PDB entry 7F20 | X-ray diffraction, 1.30 A resolution | chains A and B

# Chain A (and B)
Name: L-lactate oxidase
Source organism: Aerococcus viridans
Notes: chain B of this document is another copy of the same molecule, construct and numbering; everything in this record applies to it too
Amino-acid sequence (720 residues; row label = number of the first residue in the row; numbers below 1 keep their minus sign (Glu-345 is residue -345)):
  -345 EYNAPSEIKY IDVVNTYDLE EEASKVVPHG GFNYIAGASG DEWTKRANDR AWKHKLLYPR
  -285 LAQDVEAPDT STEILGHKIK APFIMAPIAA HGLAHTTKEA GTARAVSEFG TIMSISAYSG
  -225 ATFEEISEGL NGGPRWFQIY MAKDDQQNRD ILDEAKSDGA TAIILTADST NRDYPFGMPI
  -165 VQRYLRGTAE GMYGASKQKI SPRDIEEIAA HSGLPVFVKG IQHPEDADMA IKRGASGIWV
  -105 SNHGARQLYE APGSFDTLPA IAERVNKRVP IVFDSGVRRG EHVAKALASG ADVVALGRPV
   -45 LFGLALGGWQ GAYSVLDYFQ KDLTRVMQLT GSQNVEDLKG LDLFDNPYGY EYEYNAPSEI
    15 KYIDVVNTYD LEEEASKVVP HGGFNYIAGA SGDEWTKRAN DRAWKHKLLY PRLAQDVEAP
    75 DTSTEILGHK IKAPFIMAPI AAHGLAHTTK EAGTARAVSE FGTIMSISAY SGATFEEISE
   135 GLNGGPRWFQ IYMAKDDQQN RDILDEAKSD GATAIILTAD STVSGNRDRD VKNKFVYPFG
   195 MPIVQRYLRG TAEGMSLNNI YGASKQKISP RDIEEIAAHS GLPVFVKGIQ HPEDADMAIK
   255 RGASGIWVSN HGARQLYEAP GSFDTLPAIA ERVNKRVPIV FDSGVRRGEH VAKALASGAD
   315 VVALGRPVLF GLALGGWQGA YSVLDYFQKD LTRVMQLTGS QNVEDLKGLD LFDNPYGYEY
Unresolved in the structure: -345 to 6
Small-molecule neighbours:
  - (2S)-2-hydroxypropanoic acid (2OP): Tyr40, Ala95, Tyr124, Tyr146, Arg181, Tyr191, Leu211, Tyr215, His265, Arg268
  - FMN (flavin mononucleotide): Tyr40, Ile41, Ala92, Pro93, Ile94, Ala95, Ser122, Tyr124, Gln144, Tyr146, Thr172, Lys241, Ser263, His265, Gly266, Arg268, Asp296, Ser297, Gly298, Val299, Arg300, Gly319, Arg320, Pro321
From the paper describing this entry:
  - binding site for (2S)-2-hydroxypropanoic acid: Tyr40, Tyr146, Arg181, His265, Arg268
  - conformationally variable residues (loop rearrangement, side-chain flip): Thr172 to Lys188, Gln199 to Pro224, His265
  - contacts within the chain: Asp174-His265
  - catalytic residues: Tyr40, Tyr146, Arg268
  - catalytic residues: Asp174, Arg181, His265 (proposed by the authors, not directly observed)

# Chain A / chain B interface
Residue-residue contacts (23):
  Lys254(A) - Asp359(B)
  Arg286(A) - Gly362(B)  hydrogen bond (side chain-backbone)
  Arg286(A) - Asp364(B)  salt bridge
  Asn288(A) - Leu309(B)  hydrogen bond (side chain-backbone)
  Asn288(A) - Ala310(B)  hydrogen bond (side chain-backbone)
  Asn288(A) - Gly312(B)
  Asn288(A) - Lys361(B)  hydrogen bond (side chain-backbone)
  Lys289(A) - Lys289(B)
  Lys289(A) - Gly312(B)
  Lys289(A) - Asp314(B)  salt bridge
  Lys289(A) - Lys361(B)
  Arg290(A) - Glu358(B)
  Arg290(A) - Gly362(B)
  Leu309(A) - Asn288(B)  hydrogen bond (backbone-side chain)
  Ala310(A) - Asn288(B)
  Gly312(A) - Asn288(B)
  Asp314(A) - Lys289(B)  salt bridge
  Glu358(A) - Arg290(B)
  Asp359(A) - Lys254(B)
  Lys361(A) - Asn288(B)  hydrogen bond (backbone-side chain)
  Gly362(A) - Arg286(B)  hydrogen bond (backbone-side chain)
  Gly362(A) - Arg290(B)
  Asp364(A) - Arg286(B)  salt bridge
Other interface residues (no listed pair), chain A (20 interface residues in all): Asp250, Glu285, Val291, Pro292, Ser311, Gly353
Other interface residues (no listed pair), chain B (18 interface residues in all): Asp250, Glu285, Ser311, Gly353

# Summary
20 residues of chain A face 18 of chain B across their interface; the contacts include 7 hydrogen bonds and 4
salt bridges. Polar pairs include Arg286(A)-Asp364(B), Lys289(A)-Asp314(B) and Arg286(A)-Gly362(B). The paper
reports catalytic residues Tyr40(A), Tyr146(A) and Arg268(A) among others; a binding site for
(2S)-2-hydroxypropanoic acid at Tyr40(A), Tyr146(A) and Arg181(A) among others.
Chain A and chain B are both L-lactate oxidase (Aerococcus viridans); the structure, L-lactate oxidase with
L-lactate, was determined by X-ray diffraction, deposited together with 7F1Y, 7F21 and 7F22.
